PDB entry 7LCJ | electron microscopy, 2.82 A resolution | chain R

[Chain R]
Molecule: Glucagon-like peptide 1 receptor
Organism: Homo sapiens
UniProt: P43220 (GLP1R_HUMAN); numbering as in UniProt (aligned over 24-463)
Amino-acid sequence (491 residues; each row starts with the number of its first residue; numbers below 1 keep their minus sign (Met-8 is residue -8)):
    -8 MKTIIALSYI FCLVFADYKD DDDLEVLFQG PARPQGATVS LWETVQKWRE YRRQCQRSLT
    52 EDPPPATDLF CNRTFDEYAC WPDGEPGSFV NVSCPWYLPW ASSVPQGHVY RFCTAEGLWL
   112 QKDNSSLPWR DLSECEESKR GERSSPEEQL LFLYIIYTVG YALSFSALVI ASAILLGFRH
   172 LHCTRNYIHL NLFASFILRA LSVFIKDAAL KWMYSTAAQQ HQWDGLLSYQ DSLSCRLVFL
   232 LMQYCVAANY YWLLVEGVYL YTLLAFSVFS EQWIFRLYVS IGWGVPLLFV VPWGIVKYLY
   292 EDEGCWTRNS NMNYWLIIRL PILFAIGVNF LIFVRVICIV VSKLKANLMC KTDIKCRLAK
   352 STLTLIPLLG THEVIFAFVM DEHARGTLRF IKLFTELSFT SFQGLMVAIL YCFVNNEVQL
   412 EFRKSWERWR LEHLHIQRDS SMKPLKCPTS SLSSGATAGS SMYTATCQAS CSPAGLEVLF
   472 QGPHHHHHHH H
Unresolved in the structure: -8 to 27, 129-134, 424-482
Sequence notes: expression tag (-8 to 23, 464-482); conflict Phe260 (Leu in P43220)
Disulfide bonds: Cys46-Cys71, Cys62-Cys104, Cys85-Cys126, Cys226-Cys296
Residues lining bound ligands: UK4 (2-[(4-{6-[(4-cyano-2-fluorophenyl)methoxy]pyridin-2-yl}piperidin-1-yl)methyl]-1-{[(2S)-oxetan-2-yl]methyl}-1H-benzimidazole-6-carboxylic acid): Ser31, Leu32, Trp33, Val36, Gln37, Leu141, Lys197, Leu201, Trp203, Ser206, Thr207, Leu217, Leu218, Gln221, Cys226, Phe230, Met233, Cys296, Thr298, Arg380, Phe381, Leu384, Phe385

[Overview]
Ligands of chain R: compound UK4.
Chain R is Glucagon-like peptide 1 receptor (Homo sapiens); the structure, PF 06882961 bound to the
glucagon-like peptide-1 receptor (GLP-1R):Gs complex, was determined by electron microscopy (same publication
as 7LCI and 7LCK).
